PDB entry 7JYS | X-ray diffraction, 2.22 A resolution | chain A

[Chain A]
Molecule: ALK tyrosine kinase receptor
Source organism: Homo sapiens
Notes: EC 2.7.10.1
UniProt: Q9UM73 (ALK_HUMAN); residue numbers follow UniProt; this construct covers 1090-1406
Chain sequence (322 residues; numbered 1085 to 1406; the number before each row is that of its first residue):
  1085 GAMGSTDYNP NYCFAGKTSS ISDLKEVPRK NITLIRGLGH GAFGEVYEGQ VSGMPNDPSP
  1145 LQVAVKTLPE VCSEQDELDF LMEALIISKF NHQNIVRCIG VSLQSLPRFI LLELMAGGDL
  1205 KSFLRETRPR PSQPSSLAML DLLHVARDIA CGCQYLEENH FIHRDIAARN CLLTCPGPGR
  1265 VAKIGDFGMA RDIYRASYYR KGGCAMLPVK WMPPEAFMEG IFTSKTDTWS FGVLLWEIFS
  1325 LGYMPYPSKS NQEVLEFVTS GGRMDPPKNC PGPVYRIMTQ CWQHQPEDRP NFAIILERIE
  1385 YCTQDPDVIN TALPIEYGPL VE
Disordered / not traced: 1085-1094, 1124-1129, 1137-1143, 1216-1219, 1279-1285, 1400-1406
Construct notes: expression tag (1085-1089)
Residues lining bound ligands: 3-(3-chlorophenyl)-5-methyl-1H-pyrazole (VTD): Leu1122, Val1130, Ala1148, Leu1196, Glu1197, Leu1198, Met1199, Ala1200, Gly1202, Asp1203, Leu1256

[In short]
Ligands of chain A: 3-(3-chlorophenyl)-5-methyl-1H-pyrazole.
Chain A is ALK tyrosine kinase receptor (Homo sapiens); the structure, hALK in complex with
3-(3-chlorophenyl)-5-methyl-1H-pyrazole, was determined by X-ray diffraction (same publication as 7JY4, 7JYR
and 7JYT).
